5N2A - chains A and B of the 3 polymer chains in the assembly; structure by X-ray diffraction, 2.80 A resolution.

== Chain A ==
Molecule: Methyl-coenzyme M reductase subunit alpha
Organism: Methanotorris formicicus Mc-S-70
Notes: EC 2.8.4.1
UniProtKB: H1KXL5 (H1KXL5_9EURY); residue numbers follow UniProt; this construct covers 1-552
Sequence (552 residues; each row starts with the number of its first residue):
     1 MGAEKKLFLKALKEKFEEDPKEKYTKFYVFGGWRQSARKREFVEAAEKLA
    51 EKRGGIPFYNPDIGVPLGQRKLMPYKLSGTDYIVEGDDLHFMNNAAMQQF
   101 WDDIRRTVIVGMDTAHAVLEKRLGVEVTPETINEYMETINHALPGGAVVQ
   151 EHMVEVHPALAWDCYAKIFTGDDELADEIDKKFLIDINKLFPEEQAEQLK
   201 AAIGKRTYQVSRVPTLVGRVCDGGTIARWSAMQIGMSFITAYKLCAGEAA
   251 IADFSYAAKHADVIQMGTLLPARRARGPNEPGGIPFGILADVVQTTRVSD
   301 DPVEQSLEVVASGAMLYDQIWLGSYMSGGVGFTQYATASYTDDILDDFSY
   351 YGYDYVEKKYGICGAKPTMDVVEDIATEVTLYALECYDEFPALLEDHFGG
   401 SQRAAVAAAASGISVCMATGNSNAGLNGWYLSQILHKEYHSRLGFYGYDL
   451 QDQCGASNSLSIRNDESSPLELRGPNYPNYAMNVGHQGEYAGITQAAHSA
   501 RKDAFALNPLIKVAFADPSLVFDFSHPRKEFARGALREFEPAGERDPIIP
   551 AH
Not modelled in the structure: 1-3, 552
Modified residues: His260 (N1-methylated histidine; MHS); Arg274 (5-methyl-arginine; AGM); Gln402 (2-methyl-glutamine; MGN); Trp429 (6-hydroxytryptophan; TRX); Gly447 (thioglycin; GL3)
Ion coordination: factor 430 Ni near Gln150 (its only coordinating residue here); K+: Gly218, Arg219, Cys221
Residues lining bound ligands:
  - 1-thioethanesulfonic acid (COM): Tyr335, Phe445, Tyr446, Gly447
  - factor 430 (F43): Gly146, Ala147, Val148, Val149, Gln150, Met153, Val154, Met232, Gln233, Met236, Ala246, Gly328, Gly329, Val330, Gly331, Phe332, Thr333, Gln334, Tyr335, Phe398, Gly399, Ser401, Gln402, Gly444, Phe445
  - Coenzyme B (TP7): Arg228, Lys259, His260, Arg273, Arg274, Leu322, Met326, Ser327, Phe332, Phe445, Ala481, Met482, Asn483, Val484

== Chain B ==
Molecule: Methyl-coenzyme M reductase, beta subunit
Organism: Methanotorris formicicus Mc-S-70
Notes: EC 2.8.4.1
UniProtKB: H1KXL9 (H1KXL9_9EURY); numbering as in UniProt (aligned over 1-444)
Sequence (444 residues; row label = number of the first residue in the row):
     1 MVKYEDKICLYNAKGELVEENVPLEAISPLYNPTIQKLVKDIKRTVAVNL
    51 AGIENALKTGAVGGKACVIPGRTLDLPIVENAETIMEYVDKLLRISPDDD
   101 TSVKLINDGKQMAVQLPSKRLEVAAEYSISMLNTAMALKEAIIKTFDVDM
   151 FDAPMVHAAILGRYPQVPDYMGANIASLLGAPTNLEGLGYALRNIMVNHY
   201 VATTKKNIMNAVAFASIMEQTAMFEMGDAIGSFERLHLLGLAYQGLNADN
   251 LVIDLVKANGKNGTVGTVVASIVERALEDGVITEDKKMPSGFVLYKPVDV
   301 AKWNAYAAAGLVAAVIVNCGAARAAQNVASTILYYNDIIEYETGLPGVDF
   351 GRAEGTAVGFSFFSHSIYGGGGPGIFNGNHIVTRHSKGFAIPPVCAAMCV
   401 DAGTQMFSPEKTSALVGAVFSAIDEFREPLKYVIDGALAVKDKI
Not modelled in the structure: 1
Residues lining bound ligands:
  - 1-thioethanesulfonic acid (COM): Phe362, Ser366, Tyr368
  - factor 430 (F43): Ser366, Ile367, Tyr368
  - Coenzyme B (TP7): Phe362, Phe363, Tyr368, Gly369, Gly370, His380, Ile381, Val382

== How chain A and chain B interact ==
Contacting residue pairs - 57 pairs, chain A then chain B:
  Ala272(A) with Thr183(B); Asn184(B)
  Arg273(A) with Glu186(B), salt bridge; Asn379(B); His380(B), hydrogen bond; Ile381(B)
  Arg274(A) with Glu186(B); Ile381(B)
  Phe332(A) with Tyr368(B)
  Lys437(A) with Asp337(B), salt bridge; Glu354(B), salt bridge
  Glu438(A) with Tyr341(B), hydrogen bond
  Phe445(A) with Phe362(B), hydrophobic
  Tyr446(A) with Val358(B); Ser361(B); Phe362(B), hydrophobic; His365(B)
  Gly447(A) with Val358(B); Phe362(B)
  Asp449(A) with Val358(B)
  Leu450(A) with Gly355(B); Val358(B); Gly359(B); Val382(B); His385(B)
  Gln453(A) with Phe350(B); Gly351(B); Glu354(B); Gly355(B)
  Cys454(A) with Gly351(B); Arg352(B); His385(B)
  Ser457(A) with Phe350(B), hydrogen bond (side chain-backbone); Arg352(B)
  Asn458(A) with Arg352(B), hydrogen bond
  Arg463(A) with Asp228(B), hydrogen bond (side chain-backbone); Phe233(B); His237(B), hydrogen bond; Arg352(B); Lys387(B)
  Asn464(A) with Met226(B), hydrogen bond (side chain-backbone)
  Asp465(A) with Tyr190(B), hydrogen bond; Met226(B); Asp228(B); Arg384(B), salt bridge; Lys387(B), salt bridge
  Glu466(A) with Arg352(B), salt bridge; Lys387(B), salt bridge
  Pro478(A) with Ile381(B); Arg384(B); His385(B)
  Asn479(A) with His385(B), hydrogen bond
  Ala481(A) with Ile381(B), hydrophobic
  Met482(A) with Phe363(B), hydrophobic; Ile381(B); Val382(B), hydrophobic; His385(B)
Interface residues without a listed pair, chain A (28 interface residues in all): Pro271, Ser327, Ile434, Tyr448, Asn483
Interface residues without a listed pair, chain B (33 interface residues in all): Leu185, Gly227, Asp349, Thr356

== In short ==
28 residues of chain A and 33 residues of chain B are in contact, with 9 hydrogen bonds and 7 salt bridges.
Polar contacts include Arg273(A)-Glu186(B), Lys437(A)-Asp337(B) and Lys437(A)-Glu354(B). 1-thioethanesulfonic
acid, Coenzyme B and factor 430 are bound between chain A and chain B.
Chain A is Methyl-coenzyme M reductase subunit alpha and chain B is Methyl-coenzyme M reductase, beta subunit,
both from Methanotorris formicicus Mc-S-70; the structure, Methyl-coenzyme M reductase III from methanotorris
formicicus trigonal form, was determined by X-ray diffraction (same publication as 5N1Q and 5N28).
